8TJ4 - chains A and B; structure by X-ray diffraction, 1.95 A resolution.

Chain A:
Molecule: Hemagglutinin HA1 chain
Source organism: Influenza A virus
Reference sequence: P03441 (HEMA_I79A0); residues 11-329 here = UniProt positions 11-329
Sequence (323 residues; numbered 7 to 329; the number before each row is that of its first residue):
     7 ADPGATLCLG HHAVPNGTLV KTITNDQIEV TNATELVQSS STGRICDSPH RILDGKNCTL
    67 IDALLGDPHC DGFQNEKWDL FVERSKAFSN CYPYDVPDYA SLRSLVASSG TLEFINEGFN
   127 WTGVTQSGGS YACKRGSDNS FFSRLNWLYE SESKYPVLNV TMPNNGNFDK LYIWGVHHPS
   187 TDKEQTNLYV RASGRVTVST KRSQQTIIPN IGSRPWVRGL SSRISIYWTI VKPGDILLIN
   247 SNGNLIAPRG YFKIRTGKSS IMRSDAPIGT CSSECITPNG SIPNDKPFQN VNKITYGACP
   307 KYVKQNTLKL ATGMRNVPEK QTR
Disordered / not traced: 7-8, 326-329
Cystine bridges: C52-C277, C64-C76, C97-C139, C281-C305
Covalent attachments: N-acetylglucosamine (NAG) linked to N38, N63, N126, N285; glycan linked to N165
Construct notes: expression tag (7-10); conflict F294 (Unk in P03441)
UniProt features mapped onto this chain:
  - site: R329 (Cleavage)
  - glycosylation (N-linked (GlcNAc...) asparagine): N22, N38, N63, N126, N165, N285
Reported in the primary citation:
  - binding site for N-acetyl-alpha-neuraminic acid: Y98, S136, H183, E190, S228

Chain B:
Molecule: Hemagglutinin HA2 chain
Source organism: Influenza A virus
Reference sequence: P03441 (HEMA_I79A0); residues 1-174 here correspond to UniProt positions 330-503 (UniProt number = residue number + 329)
Sequence (174 residues; row label = number of the first residue in the row):
     1 GIFGAIAGFI ENGWEGMVDG WYGFRHQNSE GTGQAADLKS TQAAIDQING KLNRVIEKTN
    61 EKFHQIEKEF SEVEGRIQDL EKYVEDTKID LWSYNAELLV ALENQHTIDL TDSEMNKLFE
   121 KTRRQLRENA EDMGNGCFKI YHKCDNACIG SIRNGTYDHD VYRDEALNNR FQIK
Disordered / not traced: 173-174
Cystine bridges: C144-C148
Covalent attachments: N-acetylglucosamine (NAG) linked to N154
Construct notes: conflict V18 (Unk347 in P03441), D19 (Unk348 in P03441)
Ligand contacts: 2-(2-methoxyethoxy)ethanol (PG0): R25, T32, G33, Q34
UniProt features mapped onto this chain:
  - glycosylation: N154 (N-linked (GlcNAc...) asparagine)

How chain A and chain B interact:
Contacting residue pairs (130):
  P9(A) with H142(B); N169(B)
  G10(A) with I140(B); H142(B)
  A11(A) with Q27(B); N28(B); K139(B); I140(B), hydrogen bond (backbone-backbone); H142(B)
  T12(A) with H26(B); Q27(B), hydrogen bond (backbone-backbone); F138(B)
  L13(A) with F24(B), hydrophobic; R25(B); H26(B); T122(B); C137(B); F138(B), hydrogen bond (backbone-backbone); I140(B), hydrophobic; I152(B), hydrophobic
  C14(A) with W14(B); G23(B); F24(B); R25(B), hydrogen bond (backbone-backbone); G136(B); C137(B), disulfide
  L15(A) with I10(B); W14(B); G23(B); F24(B), hydrophobic; L118(B), hydrophobic; T122(B); G136(B), hydrogen bond (backbone-backbone); F138(B), hydrophobic
  G16(A) with W14(B); Y22(B); G23(B), hydrogen bond (backbone-backbone); M115(B)
  H17(A) with I6(B); I10(B); N12(B); G13(B); W14(B), hydrogen bond (backbone-backbone); W21(B); M115(B)
  H18(A) with G13(B); W14(B); M17(B); G20(B); W21(B), hydrogen bond (backbone-backbone)
  A19(A) with G13(B); W14(B), hydrogen bond (backbone-backbone); E15(B)
  P21(A) with E15(B)
  V26(A) with N104(B)
  K27(A) with E97(B), salt bridge; V100(B); N104(B), hydrogen bond (backbone-side chain)
  T28(A) with A101(B); N104(B); Q105(B), hydrogen bond; I108(B)
  I29(A) with A101(B); L102(B), hydrophobic; Q105(B), hydrogen bond (backbone-side chain)
  T30(A) with Q105(B), hydrogen bond (backbone-side chain)
  I34(A) with I108(B), hydrophobic
  T40(A) with L52(B)
  L42(A) with V55(B), hydrophobic; V100(B), hydrophobic
  R109(A) with E67(B), salt bridge
  S110(A) with H64(B), hydrogen bond
  S114(A) with H64(B)
  K264(A) with F63(B)
  S265(A) with H64(B)
  S266(A) with H64(B), hydrogen bond
  R269(A) with E67(B), salt bridge
  D291(A) with I56(B)
  P293(A) with V55(B)
  F294(A) with A96(B), hydrophobic
  K299(A) with K68(B), hydrogen bond (backbone-side chain); E85(B); I89(B)
  I300(A) with K68(B); E69(B)
  T301(A) with Q65(B), hydrogen bond (backbone-side chain)
  Y302(A) with K62(B); F63(B)
  G303(A) with N60(B); E61(B); K62(B), hydrogen bond (backbone-backbone)
  A304(A) with T59(B), hydrogen bond (backbone-side chain); N60(B); E61(B)
  C305(A) with T59(B), hydrogen bond (backbone-side chain); N60(B), hydrogen bond (backbone-backbone)
  K307(A) with N60(B), hydrogen bond; W92(B)
  Y308(A) with I89(B), hydrophobic
  V309(A) with W92(B); S93(B)
  K310(A) with I89(B); D90(B), salt bridge; S93(B), hydrogen bond (backbone-side chain)
  Q311(A) with S93(B), hydrogen bond (side chain-backbone); E97(B), hydrogen bond
  L314(A) with A96(B), hydrophobic; E97(B)
  K315(A) with V100(B); N104(B), hydrogen bond (backbone-side chain)
  L316(A) with L52(B), hydrophobic; E103(B); N104(B)
  A317(A) with N104(B), hydrogen bond (backbone-side chain)
  T318(A) with W21(B); I48(B)
  G319(A) with W21(B); T107(B)
  M320(A) with I6(B), hydrophobic; W21(B); Y22(B), hydrophobic; T111(B)
  R321(A) with A7(B)
  V323(A) with E11(B); N12(B); G13(B), hydrogen bond (backbone-backbone)
  P324(A) with N12(B); E15(B)
  E325(A) with N12(B); E15(B)
Interface residues without a listed pair, chain A (59 interface residues in all): V20, V36, A113, I267, N290, P306
Interface residues without a listed pair, chain B (68 interface residues in all): K58, L98, L99, F119, M133, Y141, K143, C144, I149
Disulfides between the chains: C14(A)-C137(B)

Summary:
59 residues of chain A face 68 of chain B across their interface; the contacts include 1 disulfide bond, 28
hydrogen bonds and 4 salt bridges. Among the polar pairs are K27(A)-E97(B), R109(A)-E67(B) and R269(A)-E67(B).
Ligands of chain B: 2-(2-methoxyethoxy)ethanol. From the paper: a binding site for N-acetyl-alpha-neuraminic
acid at Y98(A), S136(A) and H183(A) among others.
Chain A is Hemagglutinin HA1 chain and chain B is Hemagglutinin HA2 chain, both from Influenza A virus; the
structure, CRYSTAL STRUCTURE OF THE A/Bangkok/1/1979(H3N2) INFLUENZA VIRUS HEMAGGLUTININ WITH HUMAN RECEPTOR
ANALOG 6'-SLNLN, was determined by X-ray diffraction, deposited together with 8TJ6, 8TJ7, 8TJ8, 8TJ9, 8TJA and
8TJB.
